PDB entry 8J7T | electron microscopy, 2.20 A resolution | chains C and F of the 6 polymer chains in the assembly

== Chain C ==
Protein: Light chain of YN7114-08 Fab
Source organism: Mus musculus
Notes: antibody fragment or engineered binder
Chain sequence (218 residues; each row starts with the number of its first residue):
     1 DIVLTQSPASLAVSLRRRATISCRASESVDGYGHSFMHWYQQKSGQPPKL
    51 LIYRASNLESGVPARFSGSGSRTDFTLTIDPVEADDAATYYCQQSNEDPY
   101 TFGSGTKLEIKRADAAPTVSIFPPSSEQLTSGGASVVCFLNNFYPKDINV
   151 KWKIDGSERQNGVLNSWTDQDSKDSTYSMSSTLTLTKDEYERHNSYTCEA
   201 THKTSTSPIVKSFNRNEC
Disordered / not traced: 216-218
Cystine bridges: Cys-23/Cys-92, Cys-138/Cys-198

== Chain F ==
Protein: Heavy chain of YN7114-08 Fab
Source organism: Mus musculus
Notes: antibody fragment or engineered binder
Chain sequence (234 residues; row label = number of the first residue in the row):
     1 EVQLQESGPGLVAPSQSLSITCTVSGFSLTNYAVHWVRQSPGKGLEWLGV
    51 IWSNGRTDYNAAFISRLSISKDNSKSQVFFKMNSLQADDTAIYYCARKLA
   101 YEGAMDYWGQGTSVTVSSAKTTPPSVYPLAPGSAAQTNSMVTLGCLVKGY
   151 FPEPVTVTWNSGSLSSGVHTFPAVLQSDLYTLSSSVTVPSSTWPSETVTC
   201 NVAHPASSTKVDKKIVPRDCGCKPCICTVPEVSS
Disordered / not traced: 219-234
Cystine bridges: Cys-22/Cys-95, Cys-145/Cys-200

== Chain C / chain F interface ==
Residue-residue contacts (7):
  Asn-57(C) with Asn-31(F)
  Ser-60(C) with Val-2(F); Gly-26(F); Arg-97(F), hydrogen bond
  Gly-61(C) with Glu-1(F); Gly-26(F)
  Val-62(C) with Glu-1(F)
Interface residues without a listed pair, chain C (7 interface residues in all): Arg-54, Glu-59, Pro-63
Interface residues without a listed pair, chain F (8 interface residues in all): Phe-27, Tyr-32, Tyr-101

== Overview ==
Chain C and chain F form an interface of 7 and 8 residues respectively, with 1 hydrogen bond. The
hydrogen-bonded pair is Ser-60(C)/Arg-97(F).
Chain C is Light chain of YN7114-08 Fab and chain F is Heavy chain of YN7114-08 Fab, both from Mus musculus;
the structure, Cryo-EM structure of hZnT7-Fab complex in zinc-unbound state, was determined by electron
microscopy together with 8J7U, 8J7V, 8J7W, 8J7X, 8J7Y and 8J80 from the same study.
